Entry 6RJA (electron microscopy, 3.00 A resolution); this record covers chains B and G of the 8 polymer chains in the assembly.

== Chain B ==
Protein: AcrIIA6
Organism: Streptococcus phage D1811
UniProt: A0A2U7VKE8 (A0A2U7VKE8_9CAUD); numbering as in UniProt (aligned over 1-183)
Sequence (183 residues; each row starts with the number of its first residue):
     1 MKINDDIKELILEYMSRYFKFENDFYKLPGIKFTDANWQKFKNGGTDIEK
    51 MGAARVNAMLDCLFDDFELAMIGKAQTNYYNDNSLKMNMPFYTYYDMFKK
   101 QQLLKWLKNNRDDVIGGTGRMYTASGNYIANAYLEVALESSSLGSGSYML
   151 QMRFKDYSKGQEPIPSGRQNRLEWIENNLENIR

== Chain G ==
Molecule: 117-nt RNA strand
Organism: Streptococcus thermophilus
Sequence (117 nucleotides; row label = number of the first residue in the row):
     1 GUUGCGUUGAUAAAAGUAUUGUUUUUGUACUCUCAAGAUUCAAUAAUCUU
    51 GCAGAAGCUACAAAGAUAAGGCUUCAUGCCGAAAUCAACACCCUGUCAUU
   101 UUAUGGCAGGGUGUUUU
Disordered / not traced: 1, 34-52, 93-109, 116-117

== How chain B and chain G interact ==
Pairs across the interface (17):
  Gly117(B) with G71(G), phosphate contact
  Thr118(B) with G71(G), hydrogen bond to the phosphate
  Arg120(B) with A69(G), hydrogen bond to the sugar
  Tyr128(B) with A69(G), sugar contact
  Ala130(B) with A69(G), sugar contact
  Asn131(B) with G70(G), phosphate contact
  Gln161(B) with A64(G), hydrogen bond to the sugar; G65(G), hydrogen bond to the sugar
  Ser166(B) with G71(G), hydrogen bond to the base; C72(G), base contact
  Gly167(B) with C72(G), hydrogen bond to the phosphate
  Arg168(B) with U73(G), hydrogen bond to the phosphate
  Gln169(B) with C75(G), hydrogen bond to the base
  Asn170(B) with U73(G), base contact; C75(G), hydrogen bond to the base
  Arg171(B) with G71(G), salt bridge to the phosphate; C72(G), salt bridge to the phosphate
Other interface residues (no listed pair), chain B (14 interface residues in all): Pro163
Other interface residues (no listed pair), chain G (9 interface residues in all): A66

== In short ==
14 residues of chain B and 9 residues of chain G are in contact; the contacts include 9 hydrogen bonds and 2
salt bridges. Polar pairs include Ser166(B)-G71(G), Gln169(B)-C75(G) and Asn170(B)-C75(G).
Chain B is AcrIIA6 (Streptococcus phage D1811) and chain G is a 117-nt RNA strand (Streptococcus
thermophilus); the structure, Cryo-EM structure of St1Cas9-sgRNA-tDNA20-AcrIIA6 dimeric assembly, was
determined by electron microscopy, deposited together with 6RJ9, 6RJD and 6RJG.
